8XJ7 - chains E and F of the 7 polymer chains in the assembly; structure by electron microscopy, 2.74 A resolution.

# Chain E (and F)
Molecule: Monkeypox virus E5
From: Monkeypox virus
Notes: chain F of this document is another copy of the same molecule, construct and numbering; everything in this record applies to it too
UniProtKB: Q5IXS3 (Q5IXS3_MONPV); residues 1-785 here = UniProt positions 1-785
Amino-acid sequence (785 residues; each row starts with the number of its first residue):
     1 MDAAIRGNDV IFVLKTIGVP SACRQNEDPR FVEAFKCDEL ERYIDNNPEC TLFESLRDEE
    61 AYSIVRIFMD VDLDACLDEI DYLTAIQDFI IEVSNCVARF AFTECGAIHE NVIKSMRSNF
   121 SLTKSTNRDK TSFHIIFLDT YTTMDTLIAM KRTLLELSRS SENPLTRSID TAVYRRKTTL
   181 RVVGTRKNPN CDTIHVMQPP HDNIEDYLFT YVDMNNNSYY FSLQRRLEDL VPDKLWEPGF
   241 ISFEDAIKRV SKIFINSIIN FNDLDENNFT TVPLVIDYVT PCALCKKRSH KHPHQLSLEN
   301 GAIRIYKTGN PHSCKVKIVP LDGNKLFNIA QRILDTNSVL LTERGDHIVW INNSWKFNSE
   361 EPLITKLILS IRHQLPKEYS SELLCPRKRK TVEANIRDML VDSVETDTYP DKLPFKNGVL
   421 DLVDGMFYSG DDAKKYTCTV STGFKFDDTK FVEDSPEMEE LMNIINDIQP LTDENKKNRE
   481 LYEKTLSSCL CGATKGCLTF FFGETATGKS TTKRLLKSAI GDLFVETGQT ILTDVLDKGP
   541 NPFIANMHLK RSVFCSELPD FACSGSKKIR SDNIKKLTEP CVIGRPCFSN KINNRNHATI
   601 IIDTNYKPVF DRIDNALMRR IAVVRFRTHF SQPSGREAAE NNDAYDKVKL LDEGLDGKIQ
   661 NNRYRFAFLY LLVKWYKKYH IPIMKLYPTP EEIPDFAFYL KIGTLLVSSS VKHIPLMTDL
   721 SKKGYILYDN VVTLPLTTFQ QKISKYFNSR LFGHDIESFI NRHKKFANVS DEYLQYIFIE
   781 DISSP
Unresolved in the structure: 1-323, 535-541, 564-566, 584-593, 708-785 (chain F: 1-323, 447-449, 471-476, 534-542, 560-567, 583-593, 632-643, 694-785)
Small-molecule neighbours:
  - AMP-PNP (ANP; phosphoaminophosphonic acid-adenylate ester), molecule 1: Ile-464, Asp-467, Ile-468, Thr-505, Ala-506, Thr-507, Gly-508, Lys-509, Ser-510, Thr-511, Arg-514, Phe-630, Leu-650, Leu-651, Asp-652, Leu-655, Asp-656
  - AMP-PNP (ANP), molecule 2: Ala-616, Arg-619, Arg-620
What the authors report for this chain:
  - binding site for the 70-nt DNA strand: Arg-585, Phe-588
  - binding site for AMP-PNP: Thr-505, Thr-507, Lys-509, Ser-510, Thr-511, Asn-605, Arg-619, Arg-620, Phe-630, Asp-652, Leu-655
  - mutagenesis - R585A (less than 3%), F588A (less than 3%): decreased catalytic activity on forked DNA
  - mutagenesis - T511A: unchanged catalytic activity
  - mutagenesis - T505A (40%-60%), T507A (40%-60%), K509A, S510A, N605A, R619A/R620A, F630A, L655A (40%-60%): decreased catalytic activity

# Interface between chain E and chain F
Pairs across the interface - 17 pairs, chain E then chain F:
  Ile-351(E) with Val-401(F), hydrophobic
  Asn-352(E) with Val-401(F)
  Thr-365(E) with Asp-398(F)
  Lys-366(E) with Arg-397(F); Asp-398(F); Leu-400(F), hydrogen bond (side chain-backbone)
  Leu-369(E) with Phe-327(F), hydrophobic; Asp-398(F); Met-399(F)
  Arg-372(E) with Phe-327(F)
  Leu-384(E) with Phe-327(F); Asn-395(F)
  Pro-386(E) with Thr-391(F); Asn-395(F)
  Arg-389(E) with Asn-395(F), hydrogen bond; Asp-398(F), salt bridge
  Thr-505(E) with Asn-615(F)
Interface residues without a listed pair, chain F (13 interface residues in all): Gln-331, Leu-341, Ala-394, Asp-402

# Summary
Chain E and chain F form an interface of 10 and 13 residues respectively, with 2 hydrogen bonds and 1 salt
bridge. Polar contacts include Arg-389(E)/Asp-398(F), Lys-366(E)/Leu-400(F) and Arg-389(E)/Asn-395(F). From
the paper: a binding site for AMP-PNP at Thr-505(E), Thr-507(E) and Lys-509(E) among others; T505A, T507A and
K509A of chain E, among others, reduce catalytic activity; 11 substitutions were tested in all.
Chain E and chain F are both Monkeypox virus E5 (Monkeypox virus); the structure, The Cryo-EM structure of
MPXV E5 in complex with DNA, was determined by electron microscopy, deposited together with 8XIF, 8XIG, 8XJ6
and 8XJ8.
